9G4F - chains C and D of the 4 polymer chains in the assembly; structure by electron microscopy, 3.58 A resolution.

[Chain C]
Molecule: 11-1 FabH
Organism: Mus musculus
Sequence (233 residues; numbered -4 to 228; the number before each row is that of its first residue; numbers below 1 keep their minus sign (Leu-4 is residue -4)):
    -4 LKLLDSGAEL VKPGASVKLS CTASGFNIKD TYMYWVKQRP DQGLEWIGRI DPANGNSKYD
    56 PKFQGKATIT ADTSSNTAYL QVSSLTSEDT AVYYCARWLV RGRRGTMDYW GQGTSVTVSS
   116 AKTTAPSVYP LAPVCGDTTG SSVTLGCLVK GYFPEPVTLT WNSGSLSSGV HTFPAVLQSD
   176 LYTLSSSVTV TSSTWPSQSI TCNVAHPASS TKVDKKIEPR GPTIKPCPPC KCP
Disordered / not traced: 216-228
Disulfide bonds: Cys16-Cys90, Cys142-Cys197

[Chain D]
Molecule: 11-1 FabL
Organism: Mus musculus
Sequence (213 residues; each row starts with the number of its first residue):
     1 DIVMTQSPAI LSASPGEKVT MTCRASSSVS YMHWYQQKPG SSPKPWIYAT SNLASGVPAR
    61 FSGSGSGTSY SLTISRVEAE DAATYYCQQW SSNPRTFGGG TKLEIKRADA APTVSIFPPS
   121 SEQLTSGGAS VVCFLNNFYP KDINVKWKID GSERQNGVLN SWTDQDSKDS TYSMSSTLTL
   181 TKDEYERHNS YTCEATHKTS TSPIVKSFNR NEC
Disulfide bonds: Cys23-Cys87, Cys133-Cys193

[Chain C / chain D interface]
Contacting residue pairs (50; chain C residue first):
  Tyr27(C) - Arg95(D)
  Gln33(C) - Gln37(D)
  Gln33(C) - Tyr86(D)
  Gln37(C) - Tyr86(D)  hydrogen bond (backbone-side chain)
  Leu39(C) - Phe97(D)  hydrophobic
  Trp41(C) - Arg95(D)
  Arg44(C) - Arg95(D)
  Lys53(C) - Asn93(D)
  Asp55(C) - Pro94(D)
  Trp93(C) - His33(D)
  Trp93(C) - Trp90(D)  hydrophobic
  Gly100(C) - Ser55(D)
  Thr101(C) - Ser55(D)
  Met102(C) - Tyr48(D)
  Asp103(C) - Tyr35(D)  hydrogen bond
  Asp103(C) - Pro45(D)
  Trp105(C) - Tyr35(D)
  Trp105(C) - Ser42(D)
  Trp105(C) - Pro43(D)
  Gly106(C) - Ser42(D)  hydrogen bond (backbone-side chain)
  Tyr124(C) - Ser120(D)
  Tyr124(C) - Glu122(D)
  Tyr124(C) - Gln123(D)
  Tyr124(C) - Ser126(D)
  Pro125(C) - Ser120(D)
  Pro125(C) - Glu122(D)
  Leu126(C) - Phe117(D)  hydrophobic
  Leu126(C) - Val132(D)  hydrophobic
  Ala127(C) - Phe117(D)
  Ala127(C) - Pro118(D)
  Pro128(C) - Phe117(D)  hydrophobic
  Val129(C) - Pro118(D)
  Cys130(C) - Cys213(D)  disulfide
  Thr139(C) - Ser115(D)  hydrogen bond
  Thr139(C) - Phe117(D)
  Lys145(C) - Thr179(D)
  His166(C) - Ser173(D)
  Phe168(C) - Phe134(D)  hydrophobic
  Phe168(C) - Ser161(D)
  Phe168(C) - Thr163(D)
  Phe168(C) - Ser173(D)
  Phe168(C) - Met174(D)
  Phe168(C) - Ser175(D)
  Pro169(C) - Ser161(D)  hydrogen bond (backbone-side chain)
  Pro169(C) - Trp162(D)
  Gln173(C) - Leu159(D)
  Ser181(C) - Phe134(D)
  Ser182(C) - Phe134(D)
  Arg215(C) - Pro118(D)
  Arg215(C) - Pro119(D)
Interface residues without a listed pair, chain C (41 interface residues in all): Tyr29, Tyr54, Pro56, Tyr89, Leu140, Gly141, Thr167, Val171, Ser180, Thr184
Interface residues without a listed pair, chain D (39 interface residues in all): Ser41, Gln88, Asn136, Asn137, Asp166, Phe208
Cross-chain cystine bridges: Cys130(C)-Cys213(D)

[In short]
The interface between chain C and chain D involves 41 residues on one side and 39 on the other; the contacts
include 1 disulfide bond and 5 hydrogen bonds. Among the polar pairs are Gln37(C)-Tyr86(D), Asp103(C)-Tyr35(D)
and Gly106(C)-Ser42(D).
Chain C is 11-1 FabH and chain D is 11-1 FabL, both from Mus musculus; the structure, CryoEM structure of the
proton-dependent antibacterial peptide transporter SbmA in complex with FabS11-1 in lipid nanodiscs ..., was
determined by electron microscopy.
